5NNG - chains A and B; structure by X-ray diffraction, 1.20 A resolution.

Chain A:
Name: Bromodomain-containing protein 4
Source organism: Homo sapiens
Reference sequence: O60885 (BRD4_HUMAN); residues 44-168 here = UniProt positions 44-168
Chain sequence (127 residues; row label = number of the first residue in the row):
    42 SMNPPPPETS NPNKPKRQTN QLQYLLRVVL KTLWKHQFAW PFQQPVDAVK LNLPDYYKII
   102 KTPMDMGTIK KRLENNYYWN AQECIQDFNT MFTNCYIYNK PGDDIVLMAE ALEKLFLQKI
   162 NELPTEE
Sequence notes: expression tag (42-43)
Curated features (UniProtKB/Swiss-Prot):
  - site: Asn-140 (Acetylated histone binding)
  - cross-link: Lys-99 (Glycyl lysine isopeptide (Lys-Gly) (interchain with G-Cter in SUMO2))
  - natural variant: Asp-145 (D145G: Found in a patient with a neurodevelopmental syndrome; uncertain significance)
  - mutagenesis: Asn-140 (N140A: Abolishes binding to acetylated histones)

Chain B:
Name: Vag(aly)ys(aly)effy
Chain sequence (11 residues; row label = number of the first residue in the row):
   582 VAGKYSKEFF Y
Modified positions: Lys-585 (N(6)-acetyllysine; ALY); Lys-588 (N(6)-acetyllysine; ALY)
From the paper describing this entry:
  - post-translational modification sites: Lys-585, Lys-588

Interface between chain A and chain B:
Contacting residue pairs (10):
  Trp-81(A) / Tyr-586(B)
  Pro-82(A) / Lys-585(B)
  Phe-83(A) / Lys-585(B)
  Val-87(A) / Lys-585(B)
  Leu-92(A) / Tyr-586(B)  hydrophobic
  Asn-93(A) / Lys-588(B)
  Leu-94(A) / Gly-584(B)
  Leu-94(A) / Lys-585(B)
  Asn-140(A) / Lys-585(B)
  Ile-146(A) / Lys-585(B)
Other interface residues (no listed pair), chain A (11 interface residues in all): Tyr-97, Cys-136
Interface features reported in the paper:
  - interface residues, chain B: Lys-585(B), Tyr-586(B)

In short:
Chain A and chain B form an interface of 11 and 4 residues respectively. From UniProt: one mutagenesis site on
chain A. From the paper: interface residues Lys-585(B) and Tyr-586(B); modification sites Lys-585(B) and
Lys-588(B).
Here chain A is Bromodomain-containing protein 4 (Homo sapiens) and chain B is Vag(aly)ys(aly)effy. Entry 5NNG
(Crystal Structure of the first bromodomain of human BRD4 in complex with an acetylated SRPK1 peptide ...) was
determined by X-ray diffraction, deposited together with 5NNC, 5NND, 5NNE, 5NNF, 6G0O, 6G0P and 3 further
entries.
